3LJU - chain X; structure by X-ray diffraction, 1.70 A resolution.

Chain X:
Protein: Arf-GAP with dual PH domain-containing protein 1
Source organism: Homo sapiens
UniProt: O75689 (ADAP1_HUMAN); residues 3-370 here = UniProt positions 3-370
Chain sequence (386 residues; each row starts with the number of its first residue; numbers below 1 keep their minus sign (Met-15 is residue -15)):
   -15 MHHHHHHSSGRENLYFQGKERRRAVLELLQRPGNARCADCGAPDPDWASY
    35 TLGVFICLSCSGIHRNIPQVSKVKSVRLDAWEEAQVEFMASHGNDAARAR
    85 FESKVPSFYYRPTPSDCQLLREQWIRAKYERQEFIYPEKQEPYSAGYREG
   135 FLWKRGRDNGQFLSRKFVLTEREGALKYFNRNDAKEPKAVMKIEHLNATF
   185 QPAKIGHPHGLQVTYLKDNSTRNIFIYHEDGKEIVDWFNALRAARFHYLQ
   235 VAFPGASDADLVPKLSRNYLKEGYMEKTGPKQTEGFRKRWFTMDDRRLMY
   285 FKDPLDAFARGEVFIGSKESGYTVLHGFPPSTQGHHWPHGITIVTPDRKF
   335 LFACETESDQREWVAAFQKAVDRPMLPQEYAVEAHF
Disordered / not traced: -15 to -8, 165-169
Differences from the reference sequence: expression tag (-15 to 2); conflict Ser241 (Gly in O75689)
Metal / ion sites: Zn2+: Cys21, Cys24, Cys41, Cys44
Ligand contacts:
  - IP9 ((2R)-3-{[(R)-{[(1S,2S,3R,4S,5S,6S)-2,6-dihydroxy-3,4,5-tris(phosphonooxy)cyclohexyl]oxy}(hydroxy)phosphoryl]oxy}propane -1,2-diyl dioctanoate), molecule 1: Lys138, Gly140, Arg141, Asn143, Arg149, Tyr162, Asn164, Lys172, Arg206
  - IP9, molecule 2: Lys261, Thr262, Gly263, Pro264, Glu268, Arg271, Arg273, Tyr284, Arg294, Arg332
Curated features (UniProtKB/Swiss-Prot):
  - zinc finger: Cys21 to Cys44 (C4-type)
  - modified residue: Ser87 (Phosphoserine), Lys272 (N6-acetyllysine), Thr276 (Phosphothreonine)
  - natural variant: Ser241 (G241S: this construct carries the variant)
  - mutagenesis: Cys21 (C21A: Loss of GTPase-activating activity), Cys24 (C24A: Loss of GTPase-activating activity), Arg149 (R149C: 40-45% reduction in PtdInsP2 3-kinase dependent membrane localization. Almost complete loss of PtdInsP2 3-kinase dependent membrane localization; when associated with C-273), Arg273 (R273C: 70% reduction in PtdInsP2 3-kinase dependent membrane localization. Almost complete loss of PtdInsP2 3-kinase dependent membrane localization; when associated with C-149)
Reported in the primary citation:
  - binding site for IP9: Lys138, Arg141, Arg149, Tyr162, Lys172, Arg206, Lys261, Gly269, Arg271, Arg273, Tyr284, Arg294, Arg332
  - conformationally variable residues (order/disorder transition): Leu360 to Phe370
  - mutagenesis - R149C/R271C: decreased binding to IP4
  - specificity-determining residues: Pro264

In short:
Ligands of chain X: compound IP9. The Zn2+ site is built by Cys21, Cys24, Cys41 and Cys44. From UniProt: 4
mutagenesis sites. The paper reports a binding site for IP9 at Lys138, Arg141 and Arg149 among others;
R149C/R271C reduce binding to IP4.
Chain X is Arf-GAP with dual PH domain-containing protein 1 (Homo sapiens); the structure, Crystal structure
of full length centaurin alpha-1 bound with the head group of PIP3, was determined by X-ray diffraction
together with 3FM8 and 3FEH from the same study.
